6Y6K - chain A; structure by electron microscopy, 3.78 A resolution.

[Chain A]
Name: RNA-dependent RNA polymerase
Organism: SFTS virus AH12
UniProtKB: F1BV96 (F1BV96_9VIRU); residues 1-2084 here = UniProt positions 1-2084
Amino-acid sequence (2084 residues; numbered 1 to 2084; the number before each row is that of its first residue):
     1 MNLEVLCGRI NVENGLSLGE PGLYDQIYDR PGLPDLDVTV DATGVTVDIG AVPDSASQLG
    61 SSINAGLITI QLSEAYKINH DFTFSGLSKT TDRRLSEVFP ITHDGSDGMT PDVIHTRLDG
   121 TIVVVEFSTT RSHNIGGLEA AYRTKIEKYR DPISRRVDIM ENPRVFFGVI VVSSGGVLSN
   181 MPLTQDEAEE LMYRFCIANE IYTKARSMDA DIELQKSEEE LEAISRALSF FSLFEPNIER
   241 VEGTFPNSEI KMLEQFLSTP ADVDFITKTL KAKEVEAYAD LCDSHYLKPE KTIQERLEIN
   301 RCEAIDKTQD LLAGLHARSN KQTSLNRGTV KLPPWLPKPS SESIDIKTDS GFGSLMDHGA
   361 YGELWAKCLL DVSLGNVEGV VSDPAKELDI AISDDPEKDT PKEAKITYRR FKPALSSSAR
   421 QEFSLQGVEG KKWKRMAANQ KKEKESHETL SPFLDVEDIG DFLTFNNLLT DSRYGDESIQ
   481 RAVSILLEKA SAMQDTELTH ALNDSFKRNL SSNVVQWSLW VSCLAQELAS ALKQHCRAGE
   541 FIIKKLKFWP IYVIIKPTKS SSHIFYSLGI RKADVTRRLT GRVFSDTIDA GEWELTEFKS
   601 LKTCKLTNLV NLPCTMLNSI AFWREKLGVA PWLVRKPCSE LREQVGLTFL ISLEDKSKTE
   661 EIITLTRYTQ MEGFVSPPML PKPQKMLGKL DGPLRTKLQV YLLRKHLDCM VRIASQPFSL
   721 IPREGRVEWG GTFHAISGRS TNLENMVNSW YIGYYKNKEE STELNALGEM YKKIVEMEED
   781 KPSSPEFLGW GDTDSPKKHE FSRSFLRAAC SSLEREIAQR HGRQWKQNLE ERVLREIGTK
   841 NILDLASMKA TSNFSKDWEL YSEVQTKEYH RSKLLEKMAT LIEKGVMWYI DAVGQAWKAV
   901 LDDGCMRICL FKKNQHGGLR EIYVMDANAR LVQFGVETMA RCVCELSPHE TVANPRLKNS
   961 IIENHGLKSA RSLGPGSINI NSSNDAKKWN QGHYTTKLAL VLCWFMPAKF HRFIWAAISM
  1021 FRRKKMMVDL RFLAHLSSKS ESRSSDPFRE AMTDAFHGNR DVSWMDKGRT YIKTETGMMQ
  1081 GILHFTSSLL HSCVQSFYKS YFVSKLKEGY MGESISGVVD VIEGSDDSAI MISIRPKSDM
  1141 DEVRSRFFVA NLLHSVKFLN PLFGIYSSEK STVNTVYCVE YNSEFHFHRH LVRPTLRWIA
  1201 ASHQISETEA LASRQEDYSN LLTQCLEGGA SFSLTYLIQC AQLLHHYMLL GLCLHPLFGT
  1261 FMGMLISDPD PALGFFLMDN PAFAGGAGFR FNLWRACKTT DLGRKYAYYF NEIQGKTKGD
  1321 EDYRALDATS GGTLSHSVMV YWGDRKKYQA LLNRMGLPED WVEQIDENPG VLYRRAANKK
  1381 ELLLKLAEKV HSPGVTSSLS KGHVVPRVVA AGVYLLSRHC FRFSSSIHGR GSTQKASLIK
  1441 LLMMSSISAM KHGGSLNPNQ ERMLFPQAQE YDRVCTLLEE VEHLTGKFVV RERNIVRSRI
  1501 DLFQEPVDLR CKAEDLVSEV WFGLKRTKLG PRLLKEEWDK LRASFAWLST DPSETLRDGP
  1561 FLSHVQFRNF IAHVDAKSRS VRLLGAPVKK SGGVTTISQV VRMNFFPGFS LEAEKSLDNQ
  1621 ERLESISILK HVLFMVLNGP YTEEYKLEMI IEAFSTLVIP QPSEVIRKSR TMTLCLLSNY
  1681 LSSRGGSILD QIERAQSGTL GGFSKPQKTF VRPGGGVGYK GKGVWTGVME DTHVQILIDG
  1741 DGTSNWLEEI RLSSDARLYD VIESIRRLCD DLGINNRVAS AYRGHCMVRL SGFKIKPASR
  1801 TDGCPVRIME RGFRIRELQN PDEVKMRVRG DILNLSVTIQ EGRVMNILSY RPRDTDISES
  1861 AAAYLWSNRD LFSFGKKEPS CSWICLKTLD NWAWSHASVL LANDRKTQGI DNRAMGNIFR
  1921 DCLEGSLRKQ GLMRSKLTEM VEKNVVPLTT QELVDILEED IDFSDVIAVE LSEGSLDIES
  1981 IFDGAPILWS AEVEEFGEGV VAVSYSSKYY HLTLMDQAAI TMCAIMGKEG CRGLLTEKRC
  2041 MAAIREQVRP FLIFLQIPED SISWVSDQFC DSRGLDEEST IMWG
Disordered / not traced: 342-358, 371-445, 1039-1045, 1309-1402, 1417-1452, 1503-1578, 1588-1595, 1613-2084
Ion coordination: Mg2+: N984, D1127
From the paper describing this entry:
  - mutagenesis - D1126A: abolished catalytic activity
  - catalytic residues: D112, D1126
  - mutagenesis - D112A: decreased catalytic activity
  - mutagenesis - F1703A (3-4 degC), Q1707A (3-4 degC), Y1719A (3-4 degC): decreased stability

[Summary]
The Mg2+ site is built by N984 and D1127. The paper reports catalytic residues D112 and D1126; F1703A, Q1707A
and Y1719A reduce stability; 5 substitutions were tested in all.
Chain A is RNA-dependent RNA polymerase (SFTS virus AH12); the structure, Cryo-EM structure of a Phenuiviridae
L protein, was determined by electron microscopy (same publication as 6XYA).
